8YQU - chains A and J of the 9 polymer chains in the assembly; structure by electron microscopy, 2.85 A resolution.

== Chain A ==
Molecule: DNA-directed RNA polymerase subunit
Source organism: African swine fever virus
Notes: EC 2.7.7.6
UniProtKB: A0A3S7XUW7 (A0A3S7XUW7_ASF); numbering as in UniProt (aligned over 1-1450)
Sequence (1450 residues; numbered 1 to 1450; the number before each row is that of its first residue):
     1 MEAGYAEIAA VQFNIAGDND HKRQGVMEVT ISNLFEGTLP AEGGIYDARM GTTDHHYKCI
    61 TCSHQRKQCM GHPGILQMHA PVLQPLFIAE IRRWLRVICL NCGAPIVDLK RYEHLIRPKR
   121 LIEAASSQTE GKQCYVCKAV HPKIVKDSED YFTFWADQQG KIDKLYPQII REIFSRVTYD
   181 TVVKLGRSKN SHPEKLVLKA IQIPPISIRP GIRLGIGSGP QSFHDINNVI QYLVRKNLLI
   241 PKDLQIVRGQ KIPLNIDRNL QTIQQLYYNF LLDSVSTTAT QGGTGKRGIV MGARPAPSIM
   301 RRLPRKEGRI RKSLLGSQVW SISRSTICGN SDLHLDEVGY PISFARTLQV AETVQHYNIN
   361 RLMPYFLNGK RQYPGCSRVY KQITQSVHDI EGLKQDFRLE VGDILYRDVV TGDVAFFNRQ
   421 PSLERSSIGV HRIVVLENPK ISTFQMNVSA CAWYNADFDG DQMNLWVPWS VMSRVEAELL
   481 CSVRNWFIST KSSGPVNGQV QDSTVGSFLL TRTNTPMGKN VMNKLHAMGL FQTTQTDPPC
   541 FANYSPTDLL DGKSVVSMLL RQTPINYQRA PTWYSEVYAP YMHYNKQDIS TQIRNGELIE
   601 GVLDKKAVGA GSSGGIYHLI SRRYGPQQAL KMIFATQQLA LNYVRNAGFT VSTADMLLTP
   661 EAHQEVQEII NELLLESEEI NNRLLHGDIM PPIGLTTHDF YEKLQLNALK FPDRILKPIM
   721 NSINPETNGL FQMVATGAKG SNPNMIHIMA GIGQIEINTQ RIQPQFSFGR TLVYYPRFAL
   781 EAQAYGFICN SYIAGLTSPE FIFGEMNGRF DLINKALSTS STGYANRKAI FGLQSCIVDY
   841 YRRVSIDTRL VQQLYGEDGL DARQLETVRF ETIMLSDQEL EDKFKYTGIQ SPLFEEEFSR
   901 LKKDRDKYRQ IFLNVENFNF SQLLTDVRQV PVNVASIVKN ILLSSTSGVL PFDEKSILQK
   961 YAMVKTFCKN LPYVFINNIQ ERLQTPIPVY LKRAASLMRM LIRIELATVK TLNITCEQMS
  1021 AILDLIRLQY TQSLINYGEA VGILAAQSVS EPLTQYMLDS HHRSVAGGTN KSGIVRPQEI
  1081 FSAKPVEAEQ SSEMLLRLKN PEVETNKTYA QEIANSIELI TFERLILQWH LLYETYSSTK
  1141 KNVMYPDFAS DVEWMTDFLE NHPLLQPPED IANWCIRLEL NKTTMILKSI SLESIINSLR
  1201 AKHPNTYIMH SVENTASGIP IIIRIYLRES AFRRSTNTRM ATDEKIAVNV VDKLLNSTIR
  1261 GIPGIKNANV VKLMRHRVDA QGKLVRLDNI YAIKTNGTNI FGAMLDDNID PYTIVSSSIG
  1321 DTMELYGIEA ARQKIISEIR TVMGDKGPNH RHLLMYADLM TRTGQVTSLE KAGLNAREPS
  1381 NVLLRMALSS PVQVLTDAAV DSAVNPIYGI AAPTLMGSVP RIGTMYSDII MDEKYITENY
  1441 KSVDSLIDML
Unresolved in the structure: 1, 212-224, 276-296, 1443-1450

== Chain J ==
Molecule: M1249L
Source organism: African swine fever virus
UniProtKB: A0A2X0SDX8 (A0A2X0SDX8_ASF); residue numbers follow UniProt; this construct covers 1-1249
Sequence (1249 residues; numbered 1 to 1249; the number before each row is that of its first residue):
     1 MEEVITIAQI VHRGTDILSL NNEEIEALVD EIYSTLKGSN DIKNIRLIDF LFTLKDFVNH
    61 VRAEQSKLPD LSMPIEAYIR QLLVDPDVVP IVSEKKKELR VRPSTRKEIF LINGTHLAVP
   121 AEAPIEIYGL KLRLKTFSPQ CFMRMAEIGS FSPETLGYVA SGANLTNFIR VFMKCVDQET
   181 WKKNGEGVVV TTKENIIQFT HQYIELYKFL RSGGHSWLIN RLAEEMVHRK LDREDQGSHI
   241 SNIVETEEIE PEENIKRVIF FLKELSTMYS VSPVFTSGYM PLLYDLYRAG YLEVLWNPVE
   301 QKFLQHAEQR EKEQMILQQV DMKLTEVITQ ARQYFKIMEE KIGRVQSDAI REILTMEGKV
   361 DDPNSILQEV IKACGKQEAE LITTEYLNIK KQWELQEKNA CAHLKLVKQL RSGLQYAELL
   421 KVLESIRVLY KEKNNTTNWN LCKACGFKLL CPHVDMLIQL QAAEASYDTM RTKLMKFSGI
   481 NKEKENNQGL IYSYFCKICG EELAHFIQED RTADVGIIGD LNSKLRVFIW QETMKACTFI
   541 HFGKLVDVKQ FANIAVNVCL PLVYSIENIK KEEDYDPLTQ LYAVIYIYAY ILNLIYSSQK
   601 NKEFLTITIH GMKADSSLNA YVTFLLEKMM QQYSGIINQL SEITDQWIAN NFREAFKKII
   661 HQNGLQGLSV QDDTKVLLTE ILLDPMYDYA ATVARIDGSI PMHKPRTPKE AEYEFKTVIG
   721 RTPAELLSQK EFYDKIYTSK YRPDFTQLTR LNDIYFQEES LRVWWGGRDE EKTSTLIYLR
   781 AYELFLKYLQ NAPNFNSELA EFKTYENAYG EQKALLAQQG FYNIFDPNTG RADQRTRLFE
   841 YKRLPISTLY DERGLPHKWT IYVYKAVDSS QKPAEIEVTR KDVIKKIDNH YALADLRCSV
   901 CHVLQHEVGQ LNIKKVQTAL KASLEFNTFY AFYESRCPKG GLHDFQDKKC VKCGLFTYII
   961 YDHLSQPELV HDYYNNYKDQ YDKEKMSIRS IQIKKDMTTP STETQPKPPQ EPWTFDYGKI
  1021 IKTAKILDIS PAVIEAIGAM EGRSYADIRE GQGAPPPPTS MDDPRLMAVD SAVRIFLYNY
  1081 NCLRHVSTFN KPPIHVERLV KHLSYEEKED LEKVLPNVVN EYHTTFKHLR VTDPASALLY
  1141 SIEFLCISFL TLYEIKEPSW VVNIVREFAL TELNTIIQSE KLLSKPGAFN FMIFGEDFVC
  1201 SGEDSSMDDI SAYSSPGLFG EDIIDRLDDP FSIEDVDISL DVLDNLAPQ
Unresolved in the structure: 1-73, 240-246, 518-671, 752-767, 992-1010, 1219-1226

== Chain A / chain J interface ==
Contacting residue pairs (235; chain A residue first):
  L34(A) - V515(J)
  L34(A) - I517(J)
  F35(A) - T512(J)
  F35(A) - V515(J)
  F35(A) - I517(J)
  D54(A) - D510(J)
  D54(A) - T512(J)
  H55(A) - S466(J)
  H55(A) - Y467(J)  hydrogen bond (backbone-backbone)
  H55(A) - D468(J)  hydrogen bond (backbone-backbone)
  H55(A) - D510(J)  hydrogen bond (backbone-side chain)
  H56(A) - S466(J)  hydrogen bond (backbone-side chain)
  H56(A) - D468(J)  salt bridge
  Y57(A) - S466(J)
  Q65(A) - Y467(J)
  C102(A) - L117(J)
  V136(A) - T115(J)
  S175(A) - R106(J)  hydrogen bond (backbone-side chain)
  R176(A) - A118(J)
  R176(A) - P120(J)
  V177(A) - R106(J)  hydrogen bond (backbone-side chain)
  T178(A) - R106(J)
  T178(A) - E108(J)
  T178(A) - H116(J)
  T178(A) - L117(J)
  T178(A) - A118(J)
  Y179(A) - R106(J)
  Y179(A) - E108(J)  hydrogen bond (backbone-side chain)
  H192(A) - R106(J)
  E194(A) - R106(J)  salt bridge
  G211(A) - T512(J)
  Q231(A) - I517(J)
  K306(A) - I1233(J)  hydrogen bond (side chain-backbone)
  K306(A) - E1234(J)
  K306(A) - V1236(J)  hydrogen bond (side chain-backbone)
  R311(A) - E1234(J)  hydrogen bond (side chain-backbone)
  R311(A) - D1235(J)  salt bridge
  R324(A) - S1239(J)
  R324(A) - D1241(J)
  N360(A) - T325(J)  hydrogen bond (backbone-side chain)
  M363(A) - T329(J)
  M363(A) - Q333(J)
  P364(A) - T325(J)
  P364(A) - T329(J)
  P364(A) - R332(J)
  L367(A) - T329(J)
  L367(A) - R332(J)
  L367(A) - Q333(J)
  N368(A) - R332(J)  hydrogen bond
  K370(A) - N487(J)
  Q372(A) - R351(J)
  I383(A) - R411(J)
  T384(A) - R411(J)  hydrogen bond (backbone-side chain)
  T384(A) - E501(J)
  Q385(A) - R411(J)
  S386(A) - R411(J)
  S386(A) - E501(J)  hydrogen bond
  V387(A) - E501(J)
  V387(A) - E502(J)  hydrogen bond (backbone-backbone)
  H388(A) - C499(J)
  H388(A) - G500(J)
  H388(A) - E501(J)
  D389(A) - F495(J)
  D389(A) - G500(J)  hydrogen bond (backbone-backbone)
  E391(A) - I480(J)
  E391(A) - K484(J)
  E391(A) - N487(J)
  G392(A) - C499(J)
  G392(A) - G500(J)  hydrogen bond (backbone-backbone)
  L393(A) - C499(J)
  K394(A) - K336(J)  hydrogen bond (backbone-side chain)
  K394(A) - E339(J)  salt bridge
  K394(A) - E340(J)
  Q395(A) - K448(J)
  D396(A) - K336(J)  hydrogen bond (backbone-side chain)
  D396(A) - W393(J)
  F397(A) - Q333(J)  hydrogen bond (backbone-side chain)
  F397(A) - Y386(J)  hydrophobic
  F397(A) - I389(J)  hydrophobic
  F397(A) - K390(J)
  F397(A) - W393(J)  hydrophobic
  R398(A) - W393(J)
  E400(A) - W393(J)
  R419(A) - N1245(J)  hydrogen bond (side chain-backbone)
  Q420(A) - I1238(J)
  Q420(A) - S1239(J)  hydrogen bond (side chain-backbone)
  Q420(A) - V1242(J)
  Q420(A) - N1245(J)  hydrogen bond (backbone-side chain)
  P421(A) - L1246(J)
  D457(A) - Q1249(J)
  D459(A) - Q1249(J)
  D461(A) - D1244(J)
  D461(A) - N1245(J)
  Q462(A) - D1241(J)
  Q462(A) - V1242(J)
  Q462(A) - N1245(J)  hydrogen bond (backbone-side chain)
  Y574(A) - I884(J)
  E576(A) - R880(J)  salt bridge
  A579(A) - V883(J)
  P580(A) - Y862(J)
  P580(A) - Y864(J)  hydrogen bond (backbone-side chain)
  P580(A) - R880(J)
  P580(A) - V883(J)  hydrophobic
  Y581(A) - Y862(J)
  Y581(A) - L893(J)  hydrophobic
  H583(A) - D888(J)  hydrogen bond (side chain-backbone)
  H583(A) - N889(J)
  H583(A) - Y891(J)  hydrogen bond (side chain-backbone)
  Y584(A) - I884(J)  hydrophobic
  K586(A) - I884(J)
  I589(A) - I884(J)  hydrophobic
  L657(A) - R837(J)
  L658(A) - R837(J)  hydrogen bond (backbone-side chain)
  P660(A) - R837(J)
  H663(A) - R837(J)  hydrogen bond (side chain-backbone)
  Q667(A) - F839(J)
  Q667(A) - E840(J)
  E668(A) - L844(J)
  I670(A) - F839(J)  hydrophobic
  N671(A) - F839(J)
  N671(A) - E840(J)
  N671(A) - Y841(J)
  N671(A) - K842(J)  hydrogen bond (side chain-backbone)
  N671(A) - L844(J)
  E672(A) - L844(J)
  E672(A) - T848(J)
  E672(A) - L849(J)
  L674(A) - F839(J)  hydrophobic
  L674(A) - Y841(J)  hydrophobic
  L675(A) - L844(J)
  L675(A) - P845(J)
  L675(A) - T848(J)
  L675(A) - L849(J)  hydrophobic
  E676(A) - L849(J)
  E676(A) - Y850(J)  hydrogen bond
  E678(A) - Y841(J)  hydrogen bond
  E678(A) - R843(J)  salt bridge
  E679(A) - I846(J)
  E679(A) - L920(J)
  R683(A) - L924(J)
  G687(A) - K985(J)
  G687(A) - R989(J)
  D688(A) - T928(J)
  M690(A) - F932(J)  hydrophobic
  M690(A) - Y981(J)
  M690(A) - I988(J)  hydrophobic
  P691(A) - R936(J)  hydrogen bond (backbone-side chain)
  P692(A) - R936(J)
  I693(A) - R936(J)
  I693(A) - L942(J)  hydrophobic
  T697(A) - R989(J)  hydrogen bond
  D713(A) - R880(J)  salt bridge
  R714(A) - W859(J)
  R714(A) - L896(J)
  R714(A) - Q905(J)
  K717(A) - L893(J)
  C789(A) - F839(J)  hydrophobic
  N790(A) - L838(J)
  N790(A) - F839(J)  hydrogen bond (side chain-backbone)
  A794(A) - R837(J)
  A794(A) - L838(J)
  G795(A) - L838(J)
  I813(A) - F1231(J)  hydrophobic
  K815(A) - L1246(J)  hydrogen bond (side chain-backbone)
  K815(A) - P1248(J)
  A816(A) - F1231(J)  hydrophobic
  L817(A) - P1230(J)
  L817(A) - F1231(J)  hydrophobic
  T819(A) - I1233(J)
  T819(A) - V1236(J)
  T819(A) - L1246(J)
  S820(A) - P1230(J)  hydrogen bond (side chain-backbone)
  S820(A) - F1231(J)
  S820(A) - S1232(J)
  S821(A) - P1230(J)
  G823(A) - D1235(J)
  G823(A) - V1236(J)
  Y824(A) - D1229(J)  hydrogen bond (side chain-backbone)
  Y824(A) - S1232(J)  hydrogen bond
  Y824(A) - E1234(J)
  Y824(A) - D1235(J)
  R827(A) - D1235(J)
  I941(A) - W296(J)  hydrophobic
  S944(A) - E293(J)
  S944(A) - W296(J)  hydrogen bond
  S944(A) - N297(J)  hydrogen bond (backbone-side chain)
  N978(A) - T276(J)
  N978(A) - S277(J)
  N978(A) - G278(J)
  R982(A) - E247(J)
  R982(A) - S277(J)  hydrogen bond
  E1017(A) - N254(J)
  Q1018(A) - W296(J)
  A1021(A) - L295(J)  hydrophobic
  A1021(A) - W296(J)  hydrophobic
  D1024(A) - L283(J)
  L1025(A) - L292(J)  hydrophobic
  L1025(A) - W296(J)  hydrophobic
  R1027(A) - G278(J)  hydrogen bond (side chain-backbone)
  R1027(A) - Y279(J)
  R1027(A) - M280(J)
  L1028(A) - M280(J)  hydrophobic
  L1028(A) - L283(J)  hydrophobic
  L1028(A) - L292(J)  hydrophobic
  T1031(A) - M280(J)
  T1031(A) - Y284(J)
  Q1032(A) - Y284(J)
  Q1032(A) - Y287(J)
  N1106(A) - K948(J)
  N1106(A) - T957(J)
  K1107(A) - Y961(J)
  T1108(A) - T957(J)
  T1108(A) - Y961(J)
  Y1109(A) - F945(J)  hydrophobic
  Y1109(A) - K948(J)
  Q1111(A) - E934(J)
  Q1111(A) - S935(J)
  E1112(A) - S935(J)
  E1112(A) - L942(J)
  E1112(A) - H943(J)
  N1115(A) - S935(J)  hydrogen bond
  N1115(A) - L942(J)
  S1116(A) - L942(J)
  T1183(A) - S987(J)
  I1186(A) - F932(J)  hydrophobic
  I1186(A) - R936(J)
  I1186(A) - E984(J)
  I1186(A) - S987(J)
  I1186(A) - I988(J)  hydrophobic
  L1187(A) - R936(J)  hydrogen bond (backbone-side chain)
  L1187(A) - I988(J)  hydrophobic
  S1189(A) - R936(J)
  S1189(A) - C937(J)
  S1189(A) - G941(J)  hydrogen bond (side chain-backbone)
  S1217(A) - S987(J)
Other interface residues (no listed pair), chain A (142 interface residues in all): T53, K58, A104, E172, D180, R305, E307, R361, R371, L399, G460, T659, L812, S1020, S1191, T1215, R1260
Other interface residues (no listed pair), chain J (131 interface residues in all): I328, F335, W439, A465, T469, R471, C496, H505, A513, G516, K881, I887, G940, I960, K983, D1237, A1247

== Summary ==
Chain A and chain J form an interface of 142 and 131 residues respectively, with 46 hydrogen bonds and 7 salt
bridges. Among the polar pairs are H56(A)-D468(J), E194(A)-R106(J) and R311(A)-D1235(J).
Chain A is DNA-directed RNA polymerase subunit and chain J is M1249L, both from African swine fever virus; the
structure, African swine fever virus RNA Polymerase-M1249L complex1, was determined by electron microscopy,
deposited together with 8YQT, 8YQV, 8YQW, 8YQX, 8YQY and 8YQZ.
